PDB entry 3STZ | X-ray diffraction, 2.50 A resolution | chains B and C of the 3 polymer chains in the assembly

[Chain B]
Name: antibody Fab fragment light chain
Source organism: Mus musculus
Notes: antibody fragment or engineered binder
Amino-acid sequence (212 residues; row label = number of the first residue in the row):
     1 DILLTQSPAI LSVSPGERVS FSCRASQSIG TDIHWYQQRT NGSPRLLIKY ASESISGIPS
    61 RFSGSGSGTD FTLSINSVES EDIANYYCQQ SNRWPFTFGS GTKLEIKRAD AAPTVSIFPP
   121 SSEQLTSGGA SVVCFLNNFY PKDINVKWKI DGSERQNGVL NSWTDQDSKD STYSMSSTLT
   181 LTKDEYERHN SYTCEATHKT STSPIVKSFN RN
Disulfides: Cys-23/Cys-88, Cys-134/Cys-194

[Chain C]
Name: Voltage-gated potassium channel
Source organism: Streptomyces lividans
UniProt: P0A334 (KCSA_STRLI); numbering as in UniProt (aligned over 23-124)
Amino-acid sequence (102 residues; row label = number of the first residue in the row):
    23 ALHWRAAGAA TVLLVIVLLA GSYLAVLAER GAPGAQLITY PRALWWSVET ATTVGYGDLC
    83 PVTLWGRLVA VVVMVAGITS FGLVTAALAT WFVGREQERR GH
Covalent attachments: compound MTN linked to Cys-82
Differences from the reference sequence: engineered mutation Cys-82 (Tyr in P0A334)
Metal / ion sites: K+ site 1 near Thr-75 (its only coordinating residue here); K+ site 2: Thr-75, Val-76; K+ site 3: Val-76, Gly-77; K+ site 4 near Tyr-78 (its only coordinating residue here)
Residues lining bound ligands: MTN (S-[(1-oxyl-2,2,5,5-tetramethyl-2,5-dihydro-1H-pyrrol-3-yl)methyl] methanesulfonothioate): Gln-58, Tyr-78, Gly-79, Asp-80, Leu-81
Curated features (UniProtKB/Swiss-Prot):
  - motif: Thr-75 to Asp-80 (Selectivity filter)
  - mutagenesis: Glu-71 (E71A: Prevents channel inactivation)

[How chain B and chain C interact]
Residue-residue contacts (17; chain B residue first):
  Asp-1(B) with Pro-55(C)
  Asp-32(B) with Arg-64(C), salt bridge
  Tyr-50(B) with Arg-64(C)
  Ser-91(B) with Ile-60(C)
  Asn-92(B) with Gln-58(C)
  Arg-93(B) with Gly-56(C), hydrogen bond (side chain-backbone); Ala-57(C); Gln-58(C); Ile-60(C)
  Trp-94(B) with Gly-53(C); Ala-54(C); Pro-55(C); Gly-56(C), hydrogen bond (backbone-backbone); Ala-57(C), hydrogen bond (backbone-backbone); Ile-60(C)
  Phe-96(B) with Arg-52(C); Ile-60(C), hydrophobic

[Overview]
Chain B and chain C form an interface of 8 and 9 residues respectively; the contacts include 3 hydrogen bonds
and 1 salt bridge. Polar contacts include Asp-32(B)/Arg-64(C), Arg-93(B)/Gly-56(C) and Trp-94(B)/Gly-56(C).
Bound to chain B: compound MTN. Compound MTN is covalently linked to Cys-82(C).
Here chain B is antibody Fab fragment light chain (Mus musculus) and chain C is Voltage-gated potassium
channel (Streptomyces lividans). Entry 3STZ (KcsA potassium channel mutant Y82C with nitroxide spin label) was
determined by X-ray diffraction (same publication as 3STL).
